6M7F - chains A and B; structure by X-ray diffraction, 3.05 A resolution.

[Chain A (and B)]
Molecule: Cucumene Synthase
From: Streptomyces clavuligerus (strain ATCC 27064 / DSM 738 / JCM 4710 / NBRC 13307 / NCIMB 12785 / NRRL 3585 / VKM Ac-602)
Notes: chain B of this document is another copy of the same molecule, construct and numbering; everything in this record applies to it too
UniProt: B5GLM7 (B5GLM7_STRC2); residue numbers follow UniProt; this construct covers 1-351
Amino-acid sequence (351 residues; row label = number of the first residue in the row):
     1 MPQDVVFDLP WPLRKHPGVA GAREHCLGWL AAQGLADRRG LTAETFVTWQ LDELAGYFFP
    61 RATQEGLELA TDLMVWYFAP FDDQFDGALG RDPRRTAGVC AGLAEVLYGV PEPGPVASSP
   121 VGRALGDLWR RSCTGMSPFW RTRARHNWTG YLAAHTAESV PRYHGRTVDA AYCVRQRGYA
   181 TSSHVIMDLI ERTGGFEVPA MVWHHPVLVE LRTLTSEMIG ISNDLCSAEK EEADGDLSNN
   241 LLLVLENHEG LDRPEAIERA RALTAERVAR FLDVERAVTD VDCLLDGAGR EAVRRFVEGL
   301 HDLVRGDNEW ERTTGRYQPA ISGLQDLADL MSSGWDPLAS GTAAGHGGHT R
Unresolved in the structure: 1-6, 37-39, 164-168, 230-237, 315-351 (chain B: 1-8, 37-40, 161-179, 220-262, 315-351)
What the authors report for this chain:
  - catalytic residues: Phe58, Tyr77, Phe78, Ala180, Trp310 (proposed by the authors, not directly observed)
  - specificity-determining residues: Leu303, Asp307 (proposed by the authors, not directly observed)

[How chain A and chain B interact]
Residue-residue contacts (38; chain A residue first):
  Arg94(A) - Cys283(B)
  Ala101(A) - Met201(B)  hydrophobic
  Ala104(A) - Met201(B)  hydrophobic
  Tyr108(A) - Pro138(B)
  Tyr108(A) - Phe139(B)  hydrophobic
  Tyr108(A) - Thr142(B)
  Pro138(A) - Tyr108(B)
  Phe139(A) - Ala104(B)  hydrophobic
  Phe139(A) - Tyr108(B)  hydrophobic
  Thr142(A) - Tyr108(B)
  Thr142(A) - Thr142(B)
  Thr142(A) - Arg145(B)  hydrogen bond
  Arg145(A) - Thr142(B)  hydrogen bond
  His146(A) - His146(B)  hydrogen bond
  His146(A) - His204(B)
  Thr149(A) - Met201(B)
  Thr149(A) - His204(B)
  Ala153(A) - Met201(B)
  Ala153(A) - His204(B)
  Ala157(A) - His205(B)
  Ala157(A) - Pro206(B)
  Arg162(A) - Pro206(B)
  Tyr172(A) - Pro206(B)
  Tyr172(A) - Glu210(B)
  Gln176(A) - Pro206(B)
  Met201(A) - Ala97(B)
  Met201(A) - Cys100(B)  hydrophobic
  Met201(A) - Ala153(B)
  His204(A) - His146(B)  hydrogen bond
  His204(A) - Gly150(B)
  His204(A) - Ala153(B)
  His205(A) - Ala157(B)
  Pro206(A) - Ala157(B)
  Cys283(A) - Pro93(B)
  Cys283(A) - Arg94(B)
  Leu284(A) - Pro93(B)
  Leu284(A) - Arg94(B)
  Leu285(A) - Arg94(B)
Also at the interface, not in a pair above, chain A (30 interface residues in all): Pro93, Ala97, Cys100, Arg143, Gly150, Leu152, Ala200, Asp280
Also at the interface, not in a pair above, chain B (30 interface residues in all): Ala101, Glu105, Arg143, Thr149, Leu152, Thr156, Ser159, Val160, Ala200, Leu284

[In short]
The chain A/chain B interface involves 30 residues from each chain, with 4 hydrogen bonds. Polar contacts
include Thr142(A)-Arg145(B), His146(A)-His146(B) and His204(A)-His146(B). From the paper: catalytic residues
Phe58(A), Tyr77(A) and Phe78(A) among others; specificity determinants Leu303(A) and Asp307(A).
Both chains are Cucumene Synthase (Streptomyces clavuligerus (strain ATCC 27064 / DSM 738 / JCM 4710 / NBRC
13307 / NCIMB 12785 / NRRL 3585 / VKM Ac-602)). Entry 6M7F (Wild-type Cucumene Synthase) was determined by
X-ray diffraction together with 6EGK from the same study.
